Entry 7U6F (electron microscopy, 4.90 A resolution (low resolution: residue-level contacts below are approximate; hydrogen-bond / salt-bridge calls are withheld)); this record covers chains D1 and B3 of the 3 polymer chains in the assembly.

== Chain D1 ==
Protein: Vacuolar protein sorting-associated protein 35
From: Mus musculus
UniProtKB: Q9EQH3 (VPS35_MOUSE); residues 1-796 here = UniProt positions 1-796
Chain sequence (796 residues; row label = number of the first residue in the row):
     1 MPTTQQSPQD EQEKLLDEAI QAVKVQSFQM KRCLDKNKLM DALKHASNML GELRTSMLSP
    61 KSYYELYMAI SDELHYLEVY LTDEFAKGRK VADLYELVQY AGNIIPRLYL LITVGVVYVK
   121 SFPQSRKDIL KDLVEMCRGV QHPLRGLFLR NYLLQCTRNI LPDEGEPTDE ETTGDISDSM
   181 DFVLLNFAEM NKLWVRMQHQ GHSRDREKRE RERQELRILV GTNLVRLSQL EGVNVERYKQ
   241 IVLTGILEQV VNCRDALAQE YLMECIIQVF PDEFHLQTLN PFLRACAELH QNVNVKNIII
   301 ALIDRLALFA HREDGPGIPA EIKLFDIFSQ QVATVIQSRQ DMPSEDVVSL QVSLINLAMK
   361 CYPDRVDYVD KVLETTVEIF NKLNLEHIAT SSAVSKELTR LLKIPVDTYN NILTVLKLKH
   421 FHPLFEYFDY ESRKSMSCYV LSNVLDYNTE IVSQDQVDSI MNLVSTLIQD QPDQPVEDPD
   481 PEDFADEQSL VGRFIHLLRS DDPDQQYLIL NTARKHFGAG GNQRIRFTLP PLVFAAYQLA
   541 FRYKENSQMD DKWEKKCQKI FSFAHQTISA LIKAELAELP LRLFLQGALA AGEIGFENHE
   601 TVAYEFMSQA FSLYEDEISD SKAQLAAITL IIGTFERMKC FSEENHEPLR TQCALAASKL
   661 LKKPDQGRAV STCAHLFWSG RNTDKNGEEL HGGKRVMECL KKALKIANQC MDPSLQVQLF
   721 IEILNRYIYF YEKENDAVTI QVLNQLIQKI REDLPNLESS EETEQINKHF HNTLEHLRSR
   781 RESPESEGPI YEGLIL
Disordered / not traced: 1-12, 470-483, 679-694, 734-738, 781-796
Curated features (UniProtKB/Swiss-Prot):
  - region (Interaction with SNX3): V25 to K44, D205 to E215
  - modified residue: S7 (Phosphoserine), S783 (Phosphoserine), Y791 (Phosphotyrosine)

== Chain B3 ==
Protein: Vacuolar protein sorting-associated protein 26A
From: Mus musculus
UniProtKB: P40336 (VP26A_MOUSE); numbering as in UniProt (aligned over 1-327)
Chain sequence (327 residues; row label = number of the first residue in the row):
     1 MSFLGGFFGP ICEIDVALND GETRKMAEMK TEDGKVEKHY LFYDGESVSG KVNLAFKQPG
    61 KRLEHQGIRI EFVGQIELFN DKSNTHEFVN LVKELALPGE LTQSRSYDFE FMQVEKPYES
   121 YIGANVRLRY FLKVTIVRRL TDLVKEYDLI VHQLATYPDV NNSIKMEVGI EDCLHIEFEY
   181 NKSKYHLKDV IVGKIYFLLV RIKIQHMELQ LIKKEITGIG PSTTTETETI AKYEIMDGAP
   241 VKGESIPIRL FLAGYDPTPT MRDVNKKFSV RYFLNLVLVD EEDRRYFKQQ EIILWRKAPE
   301 KLRKQRTNFH QRFESPDSQA SAEQPEM
Disordered / not traced: 1-7, 307-327
Curated features (UniProtKB/Swiss-Prot):
  - modified residue: S315 (Phosphoserine)
  - mutagenesis: D44 (D44A: Decreases interaction with SNX27), L154 (L154A: Decreases interaction with SNX27), I235 to M236 (Disrupts interaction with VPS35:VPS29 dimer; no endosomal localization)

== How chain D1 and chain B3 interact ==
Residue-residue contacts - 20 pairs, chain D1 then chain B3:
  R54(D1) with E234(B3)
  Y95(D1) with R249(B3)
  E96(D1) with F251(B3)
  Q99(D1) with R249(B3)
  G102(D1) with E234(B3)
  N103(D1) with E234(B3)
  I104(D1) with E234(B3)
  R107(D1) with Y233(B3); E234(B3)
  R138(D1) with M236(B3); E244(B3); I246(B3)
  G139(D1) with I235(B3); M236(B3)
  V140(D1) with D237(B3)
  Q141(D1) with M236(B3); D237(B3); E244(B3); I246(B3)
  H142(D1) with D237(B3)
Interface residues without a listed pair, chain D1 (15 interface residues in all): Y100, R196
Interface residues without a listed pair, chain B3 (14 interface residues in all): A239, P240, V241, S245, G254

== Summary ==
15 residues of chain D1 and 14 residues of chain B3 are in contact. From UniProt: 4 mutagenesis sites on chain
B3.
Here chain D1 is Vacuolar protein sorting-associated protein 35 and chain B3 is Vacuolar protein
sorting-associated protein 26A, both from Mus musculus. Entry 7U6F (Mouse retromer (VPS26/VPS35/VPS29)
heterotrimers) was determined by electron microscopy.
